PDB entry 8XIP | electron microscopy, 3.29 A resolution | chains A and B of the 6 polymer chains in the assembly

Chain A:
Name: Somatostatin receptor type 1
From: Homo sapiens
Reference sequence: P30872 (SSR1_HUMAN); numbering as in UniProt (aligned over 1-391)
Sequence (391 residues; row label = number of the first residue in the row):
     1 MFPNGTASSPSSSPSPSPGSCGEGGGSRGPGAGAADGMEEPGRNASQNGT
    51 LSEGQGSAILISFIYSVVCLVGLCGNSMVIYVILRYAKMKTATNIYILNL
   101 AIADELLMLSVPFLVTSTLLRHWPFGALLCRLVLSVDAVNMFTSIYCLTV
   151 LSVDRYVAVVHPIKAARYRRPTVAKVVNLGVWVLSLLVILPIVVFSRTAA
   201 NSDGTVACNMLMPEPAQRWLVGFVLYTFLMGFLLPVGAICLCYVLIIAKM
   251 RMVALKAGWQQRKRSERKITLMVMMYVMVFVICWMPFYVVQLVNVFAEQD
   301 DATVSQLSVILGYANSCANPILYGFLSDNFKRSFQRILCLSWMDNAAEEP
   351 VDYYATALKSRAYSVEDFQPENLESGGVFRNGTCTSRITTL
Unresolved in the structure: 1-51, 337-391
Sequence notes: engineered mutation Tyr276 (Val in P30872)

Chain B:
Name: G-alpha i
From: Homo sapiens
Sequence (361 residues; each row starts with the number of its first residue):
     1 MGCTLSAEDKAAVERSKMIEKQLQKDKQVYRATHRLLLLGADNSGKSTIV
    51 KQMRIYHVNGYSEEECKQYKAVVYSNTIQSIIAIIRAMGRLKIDFGDSAR
   101 ADDARQLFVLAGAAEEGFMTAELAGVIKRLWKDSGVQACFNRSREYQLND
   151 SAAYYLNDLDRIAQPNYIPTQQDVLRTRVKTSGIFETKFQVDKVNFHMFD
   201 VGAQRDERRKWIQCFNDVTAIIFVVDSSDYNRLQEALNDFKSIWNNRWLR
   251 TISVILFLNKQDLLAEKVLAGKSKIEDYFPEFARYTTPEDATPEPGEDPR
   301 VTRAKYFIRDEFLRISTASGDGRHYCYPHFTCSVDTENARRIFNDVTDII
   351 IKMNLRDCGLF
Unresolved in the structure: 1-3, 56-177

Chain A / chain B interface:
Pairs across the interface (33; chain A residue first):
  Thr93(A) with Asp357(B); Cys358(B)
  Arg155(A) with Cys358(B); Leu360(B)
  Ala158(A) with Asn354(B), hydrogen bond (backbone-side chain); Cys358(B), hydrophobic
  Val159(A) with Leu355(B), hydrophobic
  Pro162(A) with Asn354(B)
  Arg169(A) with Asp357(B), salt bridge; Cys358(B), hydrogen bond
  Tyr243(A) with Leu360(B), hydrophobic
  Val253(A) with Ile351(B), hydrophobic
  Lys256(A) with Asn344(B), hydrogen bond (backbone-side chain)
  Ala257(A) with Asn344(B)
  Trp259(A) with Tyr325(B), hydrophobic; Cys326(B); Tyr327(B); Asp348(B), hydrogen bond
  Lys263(A) with Lys352(B)
  Ser265(A) with Phe361(B)
  Lys268(A) with Phe361(B)
  Ile269(A) with Leu355(B), hydrophobic; Leu360(B), hydrophobic; Phe361(B), hydrophobic
  Ser327(A) with Gly359(B), hydrogen bond (side chain-backbone)
  Asp328(A) with Arg323(B), salt bridge; Arg356(B); Gly359(B); Phe361(B)
  Asn329(A) with Arg356(B), hydrogen bond (side chain-backbone); Asp357(B), hydrogen bond (side chain-backbone); Cys358(B); Gly359(B)
Other interface residues (no listed pair), chain A (20 interface residues in all): Met250, Tyr276
Other interface residues (no listed pair), chain B (19 interface residues in all): Pro328, Thr347, Ile350

Overview:
Chain A and chain B form an interface of 20 and 19 residues respectively; the contacts include 7 hydrogen
bonds and 2 salt bridges. Polar contacts include Arg169(A)-Asp357(B), Asp328(A)-Arg323(B) and
Ala158(A)-Asn354(B).
Here chain A is Somatostatin receptor type 1 and chain B is G-alpha i, both from Homo sapiens. Entry 8XIP
(Structure of Pasireotide-SSTR1 G protein complex) was determined by electron microscopy together with 8XIO,
8XIQ and 8XIR from the same study.
